8QPC - chains AA and C of the 3 polymer chains in the assembly; structure by X-ray diffraction, 3.24 A resolution.

Chain AA:
Name: DNA-binding protein 7b
Source organism: Sulfolobus acidocaldarius
Reference sequence: P13123 (DN7D_SULAC); residues 1-66 here = UniProt positions 1-66
Amino-acid sequence (66 residues; row label = number of the first residue in the row):
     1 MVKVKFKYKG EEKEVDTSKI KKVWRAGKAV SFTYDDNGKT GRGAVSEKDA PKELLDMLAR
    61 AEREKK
Disordered / not traced: 64-66
Differences from the reference sequence: engineered mutation Ala-26 (Val in P13123), Ala-29 (Met in P13123)
Curated features (UniProtKB/Swiss-Prot):
  - modified residue (N6-methyllysine): Lys-5, Lys-7

Chain C:
Name: N-[2-(2-methyl-1,3-dioxolan-2-yl)phenyl]-2-{[5-(trifluoromethyl)pyridin-2-yl]amino}pyridine-4-carboxamide
Amino-acid sequence (10 residues; each row starts with the number of its first residue):
     1 XXXXXXXXXX
Modified residues: DBB (D-alpha-aminobutyric acid) at position 1, V4F (8-(aminomethyl)-4-(phosphonomethoxy)quinoline-2-carboxylic acid) at position 2, V53 (8-azanyl-4-(phosphonomethoxy)quinoline-2-carboxylic acid) at position 3, V4F (8-(aminomethyl)-4-(phosphonomethoxy)quinoline-2-carboxylic acid) at position 4, V53 (8-azanyl-4-(phosphonomethoxy)quinoline-2-carboxylic acid) at position 5, V5F ((2R)-2-(2-azanylphenoxy)propanoic acid) at position 6, V4F (8-(aminomethyl)-4-(phosphonomethoxy)quinoline-2-carboxylic acid) at position 7, V53 (8-azanyl-4-(phosphonomethoxy)quinoline-2-carboxylic acid) at position 8, V4F (8-(aminomethyl)-4-(phosphonomethoxy)quinoline-2-carboxylic acid) at position 9, V53 (8-azanyl-4-(phosphonomethoxy)quinoline-2-carboxylic acid) at position 10

Interface between chain AA and chain C:
Pairs across the interface (22):
  Phe-6(AA) / V53_8(C)
  Lys-7(AA) / V53_8(C)
  Lys-7(AA) / V53_10(C)
  Tyr-8(AA) / V4F_4(C)
  Lys-9(AA) / V53_8(C)
  Gly-10(AA) / V53_8(C)  hydrogen bond (backbone-backbone)
  Ala-26(AA) / V53_3(C)
  Gly-27(AA) / V53_3(C)
  Lys-28(AA) / V53_3(C)
  Ala-29(AA) / V53_3(C)
  Ala-29(AA) / V53_5(C)
  Ala-29(AA) / V5F_6(C)
  Ser-31(AA) / DBB_1(C)  hydrogen bond (side chain-backbone)
  Ser-31(AA) / V53_3(C)
  Ser-31(AA) / V4F_4(C)
  Arg-42(AA) / V4F_2(C)
  Arg-42(AA) / V4F_4(C)
  Gly-43(AA) / V4F_4(C)
  Ala-44(AA) / V53_3(C)
  Ala-44(AA) / V4F_4(C)
  Ala-44(AA) / V5F_6(C)
  Val-45(AA) / V5F_6(C)
Interface residues without a listed pair, chain AA (17 interface residues in all): Glu-12, Ser-46, Asp-49
Interface residues without a listed pair, chain C (9 interface residues in all): V4F_9

Summary:
17 residues of chain AA and 9 residues of chain C are in contact; the contacts include 2 hydrogen bonds. Polar
contacts include Ser-31(AA)/DBB_1(C) and Gly-10(AA)/V53_8(C).
Chain AA is DNA-binding protein 7b (Sulfolobus acidocaldarius) and chain C is
N-[2-(2-methyl-1,3-dioxolan-2-yl)phenyl]-2-{[5-(trifluoromethyl)pyridin-2-yl]amino}pyridine-4-carboxamide; the
structure, 18mer DNA mimic Foldamer with an Aromatic linker in complex with Sac7d V26A/M29A protein, was
determined by X-ray diffraction (same publication as 8Q2M and 8CMN).
